Entry 7KNX (X-ray diffraction, 2.70 A resolution); this record covers chain A.

== Chain A ==
Molecule: Staphylococcal nuclease domain-containing protein 1
Organism: Homo sapiens
Notes: EC 3.1.31.1
UniProtKB: Q7KZF4 (SND1_HUMAN); residue numbers follow UniProt; this construct covers 16-64, 71-232, 238-330
Sequence (324 residues; each row starts with the number of its first residue; note: 11 numbers in that range are skipped by the numbering (no residue carries them; nothing is unmodelled there); numbers below 1 keep their minus sign (Met-4 is residue -4)):
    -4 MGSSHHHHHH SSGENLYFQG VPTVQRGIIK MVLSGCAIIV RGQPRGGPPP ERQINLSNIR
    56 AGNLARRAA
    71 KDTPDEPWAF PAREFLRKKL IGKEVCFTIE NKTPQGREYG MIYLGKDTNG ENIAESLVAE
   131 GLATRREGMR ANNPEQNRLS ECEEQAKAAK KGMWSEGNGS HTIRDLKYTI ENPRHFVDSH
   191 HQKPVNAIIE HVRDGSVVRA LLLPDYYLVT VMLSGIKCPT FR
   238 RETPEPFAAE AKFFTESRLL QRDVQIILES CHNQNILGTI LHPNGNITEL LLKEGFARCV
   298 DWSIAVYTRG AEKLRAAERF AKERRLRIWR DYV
Unresolved in the structure: -4 to 17, 137-141, 238-239, 329-330
Differences from the reference sequence: initiating methionine (-4); expression tag (-3 to 15)
UniProt features mapped onto this chain:
  - motif: Arg321 to Ile325 (Nuclear localization signal)
  - modified residue: Thr103 (Phosphothreonine), Lys193 (N6-acetyllysine), Thr240 (Phosphothreonine)
Ligand contacts: QOV (5-chloro-2-methoxy-N-(2-methyl[1,2,4]triazolo[1,5-a]pyridin-8-yl)benzene-1-sulfonamide): Phe251, Arg255, Leu256, Arg259, His279, Asn281, Gly282, Asn283, Ile284, Leu287, Glu291
What the authors report for this chain:
  - binding site for QOV: Arg255, Leu256, Arg259, His279, Asn281 to Ile284, Leu287

== Overview ==
Ligands of chain A: compound QOV. The paper reports a binding site for QOV at Arg255, Leu256 and Arg259 among
others.
Chain A is Staphylococcal nuclease domain-containing protein 1 (Homo sapiens); the structure, Crystal
structure of SND1 in complex with C-26-A6, was determined by X-ray diffraction together with 7KNW from the
same study.
